8IUN - chains M and L of the 36 polymer chains in the assembly; structure by electron microscopy, 2.85 A resolution.

== Chain M (and L) ==
Molecule: Reaction center protein L chain
From: Roseiflexus castenholzii
Notes: chain L of this document is another copy of the same molecule, construct and numbering; everything in this record applies to it too
Reference sequence: Q83XD0 (Q83XD0_9CHLR); numbering as in UniProt (aligned over 1-641)
Sequence (641 residues; each row starts with the number of its first residue):
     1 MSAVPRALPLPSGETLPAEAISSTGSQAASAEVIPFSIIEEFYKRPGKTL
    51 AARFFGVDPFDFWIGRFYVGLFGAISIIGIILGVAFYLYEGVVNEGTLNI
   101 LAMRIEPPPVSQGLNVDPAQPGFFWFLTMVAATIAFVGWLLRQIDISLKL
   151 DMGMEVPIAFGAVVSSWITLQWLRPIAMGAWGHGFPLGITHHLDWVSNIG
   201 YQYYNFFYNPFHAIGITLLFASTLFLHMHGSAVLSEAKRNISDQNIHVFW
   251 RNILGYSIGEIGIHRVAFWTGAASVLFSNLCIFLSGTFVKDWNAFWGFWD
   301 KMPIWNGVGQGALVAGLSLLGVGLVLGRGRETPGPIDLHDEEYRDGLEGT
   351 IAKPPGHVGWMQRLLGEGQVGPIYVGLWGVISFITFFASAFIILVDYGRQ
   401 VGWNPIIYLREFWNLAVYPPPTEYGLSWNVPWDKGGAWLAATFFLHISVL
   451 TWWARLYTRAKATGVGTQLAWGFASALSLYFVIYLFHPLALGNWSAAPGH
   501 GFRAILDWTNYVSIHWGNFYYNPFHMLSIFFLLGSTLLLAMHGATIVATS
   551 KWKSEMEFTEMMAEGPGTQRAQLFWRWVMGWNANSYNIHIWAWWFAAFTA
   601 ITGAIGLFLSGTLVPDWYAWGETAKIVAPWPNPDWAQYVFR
Unresolved in the structure: 1-334, 641 (chain L: 1-29, 316-641)
Metal / ion sites: Mn2+: His-542, Glu-557, His-589 (shared with His-229(L), His-264(L) of chain L)
Residues lining bound ligands:
  - bacteriochlorophyll a (BCL), molecule 1: Phe-386, Leu-445, Val-449, Phe-473, Ala-476, Leu-479, Tyr-480, Trp-508, Thr-509, Asn-510, Val-512, Ser-513, Phe-519, Tyr-520, His-525, Ser-528, Ile-529, Leu-532, Thr-599, Gly-603, Leu-607
  - bacteriochlorophyll a (BCL), molecule 2: Thr-509, Tyr-520, Leu-533
  - bacteriochlorophyll a (BCL), molecule 3: Tyr-520, Met-526, Ile-529, Phe-530, Leu-533, Gly-534, Leu-537
  - 2-O-octyl-beta-D-glucopyranose (BGL), molecule 1: His-357, Val-358, Gly-359, Trp-360, Met-361
  - 2-O-octyl-beta-D-glucopyranose (BGL), molecule 2: Gly-359, Trp-360, Arg-363
  - 2-O-octyl-beta-D-glucopyranose (BGL), molecule 3: Gly-425, Leu-426, Ser-427
  - 2-O-octyl-beta-D-glucopyranose (BGL), molecule 4: Leu-613, Val-614, Trp-620
  - bacteriopheophytin a (BPH), molecule 1: Ile-351, Ile-373, Tyr-374, Val-375, Gly-379, Val-380, Ser-382, Phe-383, Phe-386, Ser-448, Val-449, Trp-452, Arg-455, Leu-456, Leu-469, Gly-472, Phe-473, Ala-476, Ala-596, Thr-599, Ala-600
  - bacteriopheophytin a (BPH), molecule 2: Phe-386, Ser-389, Ala-390, Ile-393, Leu-445, Tyr-480, Ile-483, Tyr-484, Pro-498, Phe-502, Ile-505, Leu-506, Trp-508, Thr-509
  - bacteriopheophytin a (BPH), molecule 3: Leu-533, Thr-536, Leu-537, Ala-540, Met-541, Trp-575, Val-578, Met-579
  - Menaquinone 11 (MQE; 2-methyl-3-[(2E,6E,10E,14E,18E,22E,26E,30E,34E,38E)-3,7,11,15,19,23,27,31,35,39,43-undecamethyltetratetraconta-2,6,10,1 4,18,22,26,30,34,38,42-undecaen-1-yl]naphthalene-1,4-dione): Leu-538, Met-541, His-542, Thr-545, Ile-546, Thr-568, Ala-571, Gln-572, Trp-575, Met-579, Trp-581, Asn-582, Ala-583, Asn-584, Ser-585, Ile-588, Trp-591, Phe-595

== How chain M and chain L interact ==
Residue-residue contacts - 168 pairs, chain M then chain L:
  Leu-338(M) / Asn-245(L)
  Glu-341(M) / Asn-252(L)
  Glu-342(M) / Arg-251(L)  salt bridge
  Leu-364(M) / Arg-265(L)  hydrogen bond (backbone-side chain)
  Leu-365(M) / Tyr-256(L)
  Leu-365(M) / Ile-258(L)
  Leu-365(M) / Ile-261(L)
  Leu-365(M) / Gly-262(L)
  Leu-365(M) / Val-266(L)  hydrophobic
  Glu-367(M) / Tyr-256(L)  hydrogen bond (backbone-side chain)
  Glu-367(M) / Ser-257(L)
  Glu-367(M) / Ile-258(L)
  Gln-369(M) / Arg-251(L)
  Gln-369(M) / Tyr-256(L)
  Val-370(M) / Gly-255(L)
  Val-370(M) / Tyr-256(L)  hydrophobic
  Gly-371(M) / Arg-251(L)
  Gly-371(M) / Gly-255(L)  hydrogen bond (backbone-backbone)
  Pro-372(M) / Arg-251(L)
  Ile-373(M) / Arg-251(L)
  Ile-373(M) / Asn-252(L)
  Ile-373(M) / Gly-255(L)
  Tyr-374(M) / Asn-252(L)  hydrogen bond (backbone-backbone)
  Val-401(M) / Leu-313(L)
  Ile-406(M) / Trp-305(L)  hydrophobic
  Ile-407(M) / Val-308(L)  hydrophobic
  Ile-407(M) / Gly-309(L)
  Leu-409(M) / Trp-305(L)
  Arg-410(M) / Trp-299(L)  hydrogen bond (backbone-side chain)
  Arg-410(M) / Asp-300(L)
  Arg-410(M) / Trp-305(L)  hydrogen bond (side chain-backbone)
  Arg-410(M) / Val-308(L)
  Arg-410(M) / Leu-313(L)
  Arg-410(M) / Val-314(L)
  Arg-410(M) / Ala-315(L)  hydrogen bond (side chain-backbone)
  Glu-411(M) / Asp-300(L)
  Trp-452(M) / Ile-253(L)
  Arg-455(M) / Asn-252(L)  hydrogen bond (side chain-backbone)
  Arg-455(M) / Ile-253(L)  hydrogen bond (side chain-backbone)
  Leu-456(M) / Ile-253(L)  hydrophobic
  Arg-459(M) / Phe-249(L)
  Arg-459(M) / Asn-252(L)  hydrogen bond
  Arg-459(M) / Ile-253(L)
  Ala-460(M) / Phe-249(L)
  Gly-464(M) / Arg-239(L)  hydrogen bond (backbone-side chain)
  Gly-464(M) / Asn-245(L)
  Val-465(M) / Ser-235(L)
  Val-465(M) / Arg-239(L)
  Gly-466(M) / Ser-235(L)  hydrogen bond (backbone-backbone)
  Gly-466(M) / Arg-239(L)
  Gln-468(M) / Ser-231(L)
  Gln-468(M) / Leu-234(L)
  Gln-468(M) / Ser-235(L)
  Leu-469(M) / Ser-231(L)
  Leu-469(M) / Trp-250(L)  hydrophobic
  Gly-472(M) / His-227(L)
  Ser-475(M) / His-227(L)
  Arg-503(M) / Tyr-208(L)  hydrogen bond
  Leu-506(M) / Phe-207(L)
  Asp-507(M) / Tyr-208(L)
  Thr-509(M) / Phe-207(L)
  Asn-510(M) / Tyr-201(L)  hydrogen bond
  Ile-514(M) / Tyr-201(L)
  Tyr-520(M) / Leu-193(L)
  Tyr-520(M) / Val-196(L)
  Tyr-520(M) / Ser-197(L)
  Tyr-521(M) / Asp-194(L)  hydrogen bond
  Leu-532(M) / Thr-223(L)
  Ser-535(M) / Leu-226(L)
  Thr-536(M) / Leu-219(L)
  Leu-539(M) / Ser-222(L)
  Leu-539(M) / Leu-226(L)  hydrophobic
  Leu-539(M) / Ala-267(L)  hydrophobic
  His-542(M) / His-229(L)
  His-542(M) / His-264(L)  hydrogen bond
  Gly-543(M) / His-264(L)
  Gly-543(M) / Phe-268(L)
  Ala-544(M) / Glu-155(L)
  Ala-544(M) / Val-156(L)
  Ala-544(M) / Phe-268(L)
  Thr-545(M) / Val-156(L)
  Ile-546(M) / His-264(L)
  Val-547(M) / Glu-155(L)
  Val-547(M) / Arg-265(L)
  Ala-548(M) / Met-152(L)  hydrophobic
  Ala-548(M) / Gly-153(L)  hydrogen bond (backbone-backbone)
  Ala-548(M) / Glu-155(L)
  Thr-549(M) / Met-152(L)
  Ser-550(M) / Ile-261(L)
  Trp-552(M) / Asp-151(L)
  Glu-555(M) / Glu-260(L)
  Glu-555(M) / Ile-261(L)
  Met-556(M) / Glu-260(L)
  Glu-557(M) / His-229(L)  salt bridge
  Glu-557(M) / His-264(L)  salt bridge
  Phe-558(M) / Glu-236(L)
  Phe-558(M) / Ile-241(L)
  Phe-558(M) / Ser-242(L)
  Phe-558(M) / Asp-243(L)
  Met-561(M) / Ala-237(L)  hydrophobic
  Ala-563(M) / Ala-31(L)  hydrophobic
  Pro-566(M) / Tyr-43(L)
  Gln-569(M) / Ile-39(L)
  Gln-569(M) / Tyr-43(L)  hydrogen bond
  Arg-570(M) / Tyr-43(L)
  Arg-570(M) / Leu-150(L)  hydrogen bond (side chain-backbone)
  Leu-573(M) / Ile-39(L)
  Leu-573(M) / Tyr-43(L)  hydrophobic
  Phe-574(M) / Ile-146(L)  hydrophobic
  Phe-574(M) / Ser-147(L)
  Phe-574(M) / Leu-150(L)
  Phe-574(M) / Met-152(L)  hydrophobic
  Trp-575(M) / Val-156(L)  hydrophobic
  Arg-576(M) / Phe-36(L)
  Arg-576(M) / Glu-40(L)  salt bridge
  Arg-576(M) / Arg-66(L)
  Trp-577(M) / Glu-40(L)  hydrogen bond
  Trp-577(M) / Tyr-43(L)
  Trp-577(M) / Lys-44(L)
  Trp-577(M) / Trp-63(L)
  Trp-577(M) / Arg-66(L)
  Trp-577(M) / Phe-67(L)
  Trp-577(M) / Tyr-68(L)  hydrogen bond (backbone-backbone)
  Trp-577(M) / Arg-142(L)  hydrogen bond (backbone-side chain)
  Trp-577(M) / Ile-146(L)
  Trp-577(M) / Leu-150(L)  hydrophobic
  Val-578(M) / Phe-67(L)
  Val-578(M) / Arg-142(L)
  Val-578(M) / Ile-146(L)  hydrophobic
  Met-579(M) / Phe-67(L)
  Gly-580(M) / Arg-66(L)  hydrogen bond (backbone-side chain)
  Gly-580(M) / Phe-67(L)
  Tyr-586(M) / Ala-237(L)  hydrophobic
  Tyr-586(M) / Lys-238(L)
  His-589(M) / His-229(L)  hydrogen bond
  His-589(M) / Gly-230(L)
  His-589(M) / Val-233(L)
  Ile-590(M) / Leu-234(L)  hydrophobic
  Ala-592(M) / Leu-226(L)  hydrophobic
  Trp-593(M) / His-227(L)
  Trp-593(M) / Ser-231(L)  hydrogen bond
  Ala-596(M) / His-227(L)
  Ala-597(M) / His-227(L)
  Lys-625(M) / Asn-99(L)  hydrogen bond (backbone-side chain)
  Ile-626(M) / Leu-101(L)
  Ile-626(M) / Thr-190(L)  hydrogen bond (backbone-side chain)
  Ala-628(M) / Ala-102(L)
  Ala-628(M) / Arg-104(L)
  Pro-629(M) / Ala-102(L)
  Trp-630(M) / Arg-104(L)
  Trp-630(M) / Glu-106(L)
  Trp-630(M) / His-191(L)
  Trp-630(M) / Asp-194(L)
  Asp-634(M) / Pro-109(L)
  Asp-634(M) / Val-110(L)
  Trp-635(M) / Asn-198(L)
  Gln-637(M) / Gly-182(L)
  Gln-637(M) / His-183(L)
  Gln-637(M) / Trp-195(L)
  Gln-637(M) / Ile-199(L)
  Gln-637(M) / Gln-202(L)
  Tyr-638(M) / Trp-195(L)
  Tyr-638(M) / Asn-198(L)
  Tyr-638(M) / Ile-199(L)  hydrophobic
  Tyr-638(M) / Gln-202(L)
  Phe-640(M) / Gln-202(L)
  Phe-640(M) / Tyr-203(L)  hydrophobic
  Phe-640(M) / Lys-290(L)
Interface residues without a listed pair, chain M (102 interface residues in all): Thr-350, Met-361, Arg-363, Gln-400, Asn-404, Trp-413, Thr-463, Asn-518, Leu-538, Ala-540, Gln-572, Trp-581, Val-627, Pro-631, Ala-636, Val-639
Interface residues without a listed pair, chain L (102 interface residues in all): Met-103, Trp-139, Gln-143, Ala-159, Phe-220, Phe-225, Met-228, Gln-244, Ile-246, Val-248, Leu-254, Trp-269, Gly-271, Ser-274, Ile-304

== Overview ==
The chain M/chain L interface involves 102 residues from each chain, with 27 hydrogen bonds and 4 salt
bridges. Polar contacts include Glu-342(M)/Arg-251(L), Glu-557(M)/His-229(L) and Glu-557(M)/His-264(L).
Chain M and chain L are both Reaction center protein L chain (Roseiflexus castenholzii); the structure,
Cryo-EM structure of the CRT-LESS RC-LH core complex from roseiflexus castenholzii, was determined by electron
microscopy (same publication as 8IUG).
